2VX5 - chain A; structure by X-ray diffraction, 1.47 A resolution.

[Chain A]
Protein: Cellvibrio japonicus mannanase CJMAN26C
Organism: Cellvibrio japonicus
Notes: EC 3.2.1.-
Sequence (396 residues; row label = number of the first residue in the row):
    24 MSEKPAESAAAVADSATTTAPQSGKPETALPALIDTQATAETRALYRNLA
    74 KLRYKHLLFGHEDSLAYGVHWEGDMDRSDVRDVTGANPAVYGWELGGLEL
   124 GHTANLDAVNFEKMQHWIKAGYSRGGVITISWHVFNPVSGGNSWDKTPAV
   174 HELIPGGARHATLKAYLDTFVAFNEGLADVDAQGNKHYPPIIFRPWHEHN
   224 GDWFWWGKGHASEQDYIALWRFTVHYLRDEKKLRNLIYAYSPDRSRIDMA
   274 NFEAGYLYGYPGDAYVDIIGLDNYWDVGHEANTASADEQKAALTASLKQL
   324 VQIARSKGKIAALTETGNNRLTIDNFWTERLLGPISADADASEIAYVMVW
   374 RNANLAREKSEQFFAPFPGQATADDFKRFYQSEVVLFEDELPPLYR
Disordered / not traced: 24-52
Metal / ion sites: Na+: Y403, S405, V408, E413
Residues lining bound ligands: beta-D-mannopyranose (BMA): E117, L129, D130, H156, W167, W373, R374, Q385
Reported in the primary citation:
  - binding site for beta-D-mannopyranose: D130, W373, R374, Q385
  - mutagenesis - E221A: abolished catalytic activity
  - mutagenesis - L129A, L129G, L129G/D130G, D130A, D130G: decreased catalytic activity

[Summary]
Chain A binds beta-D-mannopyranose. The Na+ site is built by Y403, S405, V408 and E413. From the paper: a
binding site for beta-D-mannopyranose at D130, W373 and R374 among others; L129A, L129G and L129G/D130G, among
others, reduce catalytic activity; 6 substitutions were tested in all.
Chain A is Cellvibrio japonicus mannanase CJMAN26C (Cellvibrio japonicus); the structure, Cellvibrio japonicus
mannanase CJMAN26C mannose-bound form, was determined by X-ray diffraction (same publication as 2VX4, 2VX6 and
2VX7).
